Entry 6JBQ (electron microscopy, 4.02 A resolution (low resolution: residue-level contacts below are approximate; hydrogen-bond / salt-bridge calls are withheld)); this record covers chains C and F of the 9 polymer chains in the assembly.

Chain C:
Protein: DNA-directed RNA polymerase subunit beta
Source organism: Escherichia coli (strain K12)
Notes: EC 2.7.7.6
UniProtKB: P0A8V2 (RPOB_ECOLI); residue numbers follow UniProt; this construct covers 1-1342
Sequence (1342 residues; each row starts with the number of its first residue):
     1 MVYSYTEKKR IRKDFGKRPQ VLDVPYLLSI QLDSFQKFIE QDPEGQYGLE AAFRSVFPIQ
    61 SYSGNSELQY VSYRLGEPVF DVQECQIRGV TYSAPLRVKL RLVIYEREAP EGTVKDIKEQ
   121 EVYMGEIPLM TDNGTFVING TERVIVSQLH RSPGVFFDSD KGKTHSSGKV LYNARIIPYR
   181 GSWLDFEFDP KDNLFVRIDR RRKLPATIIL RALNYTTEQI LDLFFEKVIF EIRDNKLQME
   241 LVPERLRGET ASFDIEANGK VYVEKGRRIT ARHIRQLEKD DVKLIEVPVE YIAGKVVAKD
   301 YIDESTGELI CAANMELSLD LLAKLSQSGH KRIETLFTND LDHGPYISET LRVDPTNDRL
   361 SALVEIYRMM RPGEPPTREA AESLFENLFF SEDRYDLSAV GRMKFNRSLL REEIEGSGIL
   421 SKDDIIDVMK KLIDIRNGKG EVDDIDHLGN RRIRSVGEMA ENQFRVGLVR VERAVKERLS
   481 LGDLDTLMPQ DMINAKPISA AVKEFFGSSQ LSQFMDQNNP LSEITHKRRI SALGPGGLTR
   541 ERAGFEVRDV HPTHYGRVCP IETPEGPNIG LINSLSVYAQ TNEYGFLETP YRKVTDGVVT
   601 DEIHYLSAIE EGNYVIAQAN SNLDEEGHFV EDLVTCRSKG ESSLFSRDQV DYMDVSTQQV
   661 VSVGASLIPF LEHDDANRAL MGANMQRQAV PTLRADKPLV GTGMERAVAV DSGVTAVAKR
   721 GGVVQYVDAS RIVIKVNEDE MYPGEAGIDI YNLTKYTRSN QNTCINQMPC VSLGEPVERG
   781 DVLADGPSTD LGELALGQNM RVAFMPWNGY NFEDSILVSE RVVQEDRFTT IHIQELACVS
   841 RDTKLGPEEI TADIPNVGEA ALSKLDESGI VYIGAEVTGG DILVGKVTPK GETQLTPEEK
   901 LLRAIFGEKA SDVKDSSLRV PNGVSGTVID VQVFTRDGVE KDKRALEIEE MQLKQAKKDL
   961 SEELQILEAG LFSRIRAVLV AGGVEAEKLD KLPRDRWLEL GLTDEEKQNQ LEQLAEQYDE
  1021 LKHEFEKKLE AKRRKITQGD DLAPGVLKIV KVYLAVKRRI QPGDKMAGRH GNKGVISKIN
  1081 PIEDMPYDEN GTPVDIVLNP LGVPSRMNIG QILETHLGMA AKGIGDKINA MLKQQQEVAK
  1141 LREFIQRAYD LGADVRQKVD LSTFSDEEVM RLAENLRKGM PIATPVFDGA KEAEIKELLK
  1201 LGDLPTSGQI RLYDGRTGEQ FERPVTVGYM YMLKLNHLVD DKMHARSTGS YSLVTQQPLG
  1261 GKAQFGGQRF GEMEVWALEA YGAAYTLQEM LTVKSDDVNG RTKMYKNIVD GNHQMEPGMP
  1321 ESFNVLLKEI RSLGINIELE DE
Not modelled in the structure: 1, 981-1008, 1342
Curated features (UniProtKB/Swiss-Prot):
  - modified residue (N6-acetyllysine): Lys1022, Lys1200
  - mutagenesis: Ile561 (I561S: Resistant to antibiotics salinamide A and B), Ile569 (I569S: Resistant to antibiotics salinamide A and B), Ala665 (A665E: Resistant to antibiotics salinamide A and B), Asp675 (D675A/G: Resistant to antibiotics salinamide A and B), Asn677 (N677H/K: Resistant to antibiotics salinamide A and B), Leu680 (L680M: Resistant to antibiotics salinamide A and B), Glu813 (E813K: Disrupts the enzyme's active center)

Chain F:
Protein: ECF RNA polymerase sigma-E factor
Source organism: Escherichia coli (strain K12)
UniProtKB: P0AGB6 (RPOE_ECOLI); residue numbers follow UniProt; this construct covers 1-191
Sequence (219 residues; row label = number of the first residue in the row; numbers below 1 keep their minus sign (Met-27 is residue -27)):
   -27 MSSYYHHHHH HDYDIPTTEN LYFQGAMAMS EQLTDQVLVE RVQKGDQKAF NLLVVRYQHK
    33 VASLVSRYVP SGDVPDVVQE AFIKAYRALD SFRGDSAFYT WLYRIAVNTA KNYLVAQGRR
    93 PPSSDVDAIE AENFESGGAL KEISNPENLM LSEELRQIVF RTIESLPEDL RMAITLRELD
   153 GLSYEEIAAI MDCPVGTVRS RIFRAREAID NKVQPLIRR
Not modelled in the structure: -27 to 4, 191
Differences from the reference sequence: expression tag (-27 to 0)
Curated features (UniProtKB/Swiss-Prot):
  - DNA-binding region: Tyr156 to Phe175 (H-T-H motif)
  - motif: Asp48 to Leu61 (Polymerase core binding)
  - mutagenesis: Leu25 (L25P: In SR1576; loss of sigma factor activity), Cys165 (C165A: Binds RNAP and RseA normally), Ser172 (S172P: In SR1723; loss of sigma factor activity), Arg178 (R178G: In SR1502; decreased sigma factor activity. Does not bind RseA, still binds RNAP), Ile181 (I181A: In SR1503; decreased sigma factor activity. Does not bind RseA, still binds RNAP), Val185 (V185A: In SR1504; decreased sigma factor activity. Does not bind RseA, still binds RNAP)
Reported in the primary citation:
  - binding site for the 48-nt DNA strand: Asn80

How chain C and chain F interact:
Pairs across the interface (42):
  Glu374(C) - His31(F)
  Arg473(C) - Arg39(F)
  Asn856(C) - Gln186(F)
  Val857(C) - Arg190(F)
  Gly858(C) - Arg190(F)
  Gln894(C) - Gly110(F)
  Gln894(C) - Ile115(F)
  Leu895(C) - Ile115(F)
  Pro897(C) - Ile115(F)
  Pro897(C) - Asn120(F)
  Pro897(C) - Leu121(F)
  Pro897(C) - Ser124(F)
  Glu898(C) - Asn120(F)
  Glu898(C) - Leu123(F)
  Glu898(C) - Ser124(F)
  Leu901(C) - Arg128(F)
  Ile905(C) - Glu150(F)
  Phe906(C) - Glu150(F)
  Thr1248(C) - Asn117(F)
  Thr1248(C) - Pro118(F)
  Gly1249(C) - Asn117(F)
  Ser1250(C) - Lys113(F)
  Ser1250(C) - Glu114(F)
  Tyr1251(C) - Lys113(F)
  Tyr1251(C) - Glu114(F)
  Tyr1251(C) - Ser116(F)
  Ser1252(C) - Glu104(F)
  Ser1252(C) - Leu112(F)
  Leu1253(C) - Ala111(F)
  Leu1253(C) - Leu112(F)
  Leu1253(C) - Glu114(F)
  Val1254(C) - Glu104(F)
  Gln1256(C) - Glu114(F)
  Leu1259(C) - Glu104(F)
  Gly1260(C) - Asn105(F)
  Gln1264(C) - Asn105(F)
  Gln1264(C) - Lys113(F)
  Arg1301(C) - Pro118(F)
  Thr1302(C) - Leu121(F)
  Tyr1305(C) - Pro118(F)
  Tyr1305(C) - Glu119(F)
  Val1309(C) - Met122(F)
Interface residues without a listed pair, chain C (29 interface residues in all): Thr896, Leu902
Interface residues without a listed pair, chain F (28 interface residues in all): Phe106, Leu127, Ile181, Val185, Ile189
From the paper, about this interface:
  - interface residues, chain C: Glu898(C), Leu901(C), Leu902(C), Ile905(C), Phe906(C)
  - interface residues, chain F: Leu123(F), Leu127(F), Ile181(F), Val185(F), Ile189(F)

In short:
29 residues of chain C and 28 residues of chain F are in contact. UniProt lists 7 mutagenesis sites on chain
C; 6 mutagenesis sites on chain F. The paper reports a binding site for the 48-nt DNA strand at Asn80(F);
interface residues Glu898(C), Leu901(C) and Leu123(F) among others.
Here chain C is DNA-directed RNA polymerase subunit beta and chain F is ECF RNA polymerase sigma-E factor,
both from Escherichia coli (strain K12). Entry 6JBQ (CryoEM structure of Escherichia coli sigmaE transcription
initiation complex containing 5nt of RNA) was determined by electron microscopy.
